Entry 2F8S (X-ray diffraction, 3.00 A resolution); this record covers chains C and A of the 3 polymer chains in the assembly.

Chain C:
Molecule: 22-nt RNA strand
Sequence (22 nucleotides; row label = number of the first residue in the row):
     1 AGACAGCAUAUAUGCUGUCUUU

Chain A:
Protein: Argonaute protein
Source organism: Aquifex aeolicus
UniProtKB: O67434 (O67434_AQUAE); residue numbers follow UniProt; this construct covers 1-706
Amino-acid sequence (706 residues; each row starts with the number of its first residue):
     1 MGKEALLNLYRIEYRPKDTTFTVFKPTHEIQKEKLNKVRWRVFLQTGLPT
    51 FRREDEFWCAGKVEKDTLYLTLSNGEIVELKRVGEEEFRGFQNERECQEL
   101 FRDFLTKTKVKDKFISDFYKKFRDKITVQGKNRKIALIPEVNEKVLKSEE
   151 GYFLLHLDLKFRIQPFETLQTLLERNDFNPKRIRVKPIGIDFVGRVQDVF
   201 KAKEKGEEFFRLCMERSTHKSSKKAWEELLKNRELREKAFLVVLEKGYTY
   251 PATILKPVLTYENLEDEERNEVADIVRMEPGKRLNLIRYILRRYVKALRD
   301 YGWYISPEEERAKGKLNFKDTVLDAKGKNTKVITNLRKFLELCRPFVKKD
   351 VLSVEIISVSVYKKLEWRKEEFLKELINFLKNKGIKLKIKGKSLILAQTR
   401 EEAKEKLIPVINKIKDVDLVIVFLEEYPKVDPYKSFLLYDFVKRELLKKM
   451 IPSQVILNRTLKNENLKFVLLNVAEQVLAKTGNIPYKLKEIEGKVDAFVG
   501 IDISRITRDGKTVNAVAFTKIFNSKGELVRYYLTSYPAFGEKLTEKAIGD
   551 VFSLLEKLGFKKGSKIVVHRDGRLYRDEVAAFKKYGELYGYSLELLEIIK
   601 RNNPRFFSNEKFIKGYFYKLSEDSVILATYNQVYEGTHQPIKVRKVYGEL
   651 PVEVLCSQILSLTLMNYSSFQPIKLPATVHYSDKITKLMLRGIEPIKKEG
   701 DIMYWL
Disordered / not traced: 1-2
UniProt features mapped onto this chain:
  - region: Phe612 to Leu650 (PIWI box)
  - active site: Asp502, Glu541, Asp571, Asp683
  - binding site (Mn(2+)): Asp502, Asp571, Asp683
  - mutagenesis: Tyr119 (Y119A: No change in DNA-guided RNA cleavage or ssRNA binding, decreased recognition of the 3'-overhang of a dsRNA duplex)
From the paper describing this entry:
  - binding site for the 22-nt RNA strand (chain C): Tyr119
  - binding site for the 22-nt RNA strand: Arg123
  - mutagenesis - Y119A: unchanged catalytic activity

Interface between chain C and chain A:
Residue-residue contacts (15; chain C residue first):
  U20(C) with Ile188(A), phosphate contact; Gly189(A), phosphate contact; Lys256(A), hydrogen bond to the phosphate
  U21(C) with Ile115(A), sugar contact; Ser116(A), base contact; Tyr119(A), stacking on the base; Arg123(A), hydrogen bond to the base; Ile138(A), phosphate contact; Lys256(A), salt bridge to the phosphate
  U22(C) with Asp112(A), sugar contact; Lys186(A), salt bridge to the phosphate; Gly189(A), hydrogen bond to the base; Ile190(A), base contact; Asp191(A), hydrogen bond to the base; His219(A), base contact
Also at the interface, not in a pair above, chain C (5 interface residues in all): U18, C19
Also at the interface, not in a pair above, chain A (15 interface residues in all): Arg162, Lys224

Overview:
The interface between chain C and chain A involves 5 residues on one side and 15 on the other; the contacts
include 4 hydrogen bonds, 2 salt bridges and 1 aromatic stacking contact. Among the polar pairs are
U21(C)-Arg123(A), U22(C)-Gly189(A) and U22(C)-Asp191(A). From the paper: a binding site for the 22-nt RNA
strand (chain C) at Tyr119(A); Y119A of chain A leaves catalytic activity unchanged.
Chain C is a 22-nt RNA strand and chain A is Argonaute protein (Aquifex aeolicus); the structure, Crystal
structure of Aa-Ago with externally-bound siRNA, was determined by X-ray diffraction (same publication as
2F8T).
